PDB entry 7WOP | electron microscopy, 3.51 A resolution | chains A and C of the 3 polymer chains in the assembly

[Chain A]
Name: Spike protein S1
From: Severe acute respiratory syndrome coronavirus 2
Notes: fragment: rbd
Reference sequence: P0DTC2 (SPIKE_SARS2); numbering as in UniProt (aligned over 331-528)
Chain sequence (198 residues; each row starts with the number of its first residue):
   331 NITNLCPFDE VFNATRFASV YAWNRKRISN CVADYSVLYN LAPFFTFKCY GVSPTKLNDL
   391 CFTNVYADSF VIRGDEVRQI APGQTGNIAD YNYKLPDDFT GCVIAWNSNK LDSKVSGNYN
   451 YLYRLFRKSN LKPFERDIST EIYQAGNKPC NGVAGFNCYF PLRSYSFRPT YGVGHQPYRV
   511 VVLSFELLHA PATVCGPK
Sequence notes: variant D339 (Gly in P0DTC2), L371 (Ser in P0DTC2), P373 (Ser in P0DTC2), F375 (Ser in P0DTC2), N417 (Lys in P0DTC2), K440 (Asn in P0DTC2), S446 (Gly in P0DTC2), N477 (Ser in P0DTC2), K478 (Thr in P0DTC2), A484 (Glu in P0DTC2), R493 (Gln in P0DTC2), S496 (Gly in P0DTC2), R498 (Gln in P0DTC2), Y501 (Asn in P0DTC2), H505 (Tyr in P0DTC2)
Disulfides: C336-C361, C379-C432, C391-C525, C480-C488
UniProt features mapped onto this chain:
  - region: R403 to D405 (Integrin-binding motif), N448 to F456 (Immunodominant HLA epitope recognized by the CD8+)
  - glycosylation (N-linked (GlcNAc...) asparagine): N331 (complex), N343 (complex)
  - natural variant: D339 (G339D: In strain: Omicron/BA.1, Omicron/BA.2 and 4 more; this construct carries the variant), R346 (R346K: In strain: Mu/B.1.621; R346T: In strain: Omicron/BQ.1.1, Omicron/XBB.1.5 and 1 more), L368 (L368I: In strain: Omicron/XBB.1.5, Omicron/EG.5.1), L371 (S371L: In strain: Omicron/BA.1; this construct carries the variant), P373 (S373P: In strain: Omicron/BA.1, Omicron/BA.2 and 7 more; this construct carries the variant), F375 (S375F: In strain: Omicron/BA.1, Omicron/BA.2 and 7 more; this construct carries the variant), T376 (T376A: In strain: Omicron/BA.2, Omicron/BA.2.12.1 and 5 more), D405 (D405N: In strain: Omicron/BA.2, Omicron/BA.2.12.1 and 6 more), R408 (R408S: In strain: Omicron/BA.2, Omicron/BA.2.12.1 and 6 more), N417 (K417N: In strain: Beta/B.1.351, Omicron/BA.1 and 8 more; this construct carries the variant), K440 (N440K: In strain: Omicron/BA.1, Omicron/BA.2 and 7 more; this construct carries the variant), K444 (K444T: In strain: Omicron/BQ.1.1), 16 further natural variant entries in UniProt
  - mutagenesis: N331 (N331Q: Reduced viral infectivity), N343 (N343Q: Reduced viral infectivity), L452 (L452R: Increased resistance to neutralizing antibodies. Decreases HLA binding to NF9 epitope. Increased binding affinity to human ACE2), Y453 (Y453F: Decreased HLA binding to NF9 epitope. Increased binding affinity to human ACE2), A475 (A475V: Increased resistance to neutralizing antibodies), V483 (V483A: Increased resistance to neutralizing antibodies), F490 (F490L: Increased resistance to neutralizing antibodies and human covalescent sera neutralization), H519 (H519P: Increased resistance to human covalescent sera neutralization)

[Chain C]
Name: GW01
From: Homo sapiens
Chain sequence (251 residues; row label = number of the first residue in the row):
     1 QSVLTQPPSA SGTPGQRVTI SCSGSSSNIG SNTVNWYQQL PGTAPKLLIY SNNQRPSGVP
    61 DRFSGSKSGT SASLAISGLQ SEDEADYYCA AWDDSLNWVF GGGTKLTVLG GGGSGGGGSG
   121 GGGSEVQLVE SGGGVVQPGG SLRLSCAASG FRFDDHAMHW VRQAPGKGLE WVSVISGDGG
   181 STYYADSVKG RFSISRDDSK NSLYLQMNSL RTEDTALYYC AKDRSYGPPD VFNYEYGMDV
   241 WGQGTTVTVS S
Disordered / not traced: 1-2, 111-124
Disulfides: C22-C89, C146-C220

[How chain A and chain C interact]
Pairs across the interface - 22 pairs, chain A then chain C:
  Y369(A) - Y234(C)  hydrogen bond (backbone-side chain)
  N370(A) - N53(C)
  F374(A) - Y234(C)
  F375(A) - F232(C)
  F375(A) - N233(C)
  F375(A) - Y234(C)
  F375(A) - E235(C)
  T376(A) - V231(C)  hydrogen bond (side chain-backbone)
  T376(A) - F232(C)
  T376(A) - Y234(C)
  F377(A) - Y234(C)  hydrophobic
  K378(A) - D230(C)
  K378(A) - N233(C)
  S383(A) - G30(C)
  P384(A) - G30(C)
  T385(A) - G69(C)
  V407(A) - V231(C)
  R408(A) - V231(C)
  G502(A) - D155(C)
  V503(A) - D155(C)
  V503(A) - Y226(C)
  G504(A) - Y226(C)
Also at the interface, not in a pair above, chain A (19 interface residues in all): G404, D405, Y501, Y508
Also at the interface, not in a pair above, chain C (14 interface residues in all): K67, R152, D178
The authors on this interface:
  - specific contacts: N370(A)-N53(C) (hydrogen bond), V503(A)-D155(C)
  - interface residues, chain A: Y369(A), F374(A), T376(A), F377(A), Y508(A)
  - interface residues, chain C: Y226(C)

[Summary]
19 residues of chain A face 14 of chain C across their interface; the contacts include 2 hydrogen bonds. Among
the polar pairs are Y369(A)-Y234(C) and T376(A)-V231(C). The paper describes a hydrogen bond between N370(A)
and N53(C); a contact between V503(A) and D155(C). The paper reports interface residues Y369(A), F374(A) and
Y226(C) among others.
Chain A is Spike protein S1 (Severe acute respiratory syndrome coronavirus 2) and chain C is GW01 (Homo
sapiens); the structure, The local refined map of Omicron spike with bispecific antibody FD01, was determined
by electron microscopy together with 7WOQ, 7WOR, 7WOS, 7WOU, 7WOV and 7WOW from the same study.
